PDB entry 1S2B | X-ray diffraction, 2.10 A resolution | chain A

== Chain A ==
Molecule: Scytalidopepsin B
Source organism: Scytalidium lignicola
Notes: EC 3.4.23.32
UniProt: P15369 (PRTB_SCYLI); residues 1-206 here correspond to UniProt positions 55-260 (UniProt number = residue number + 54)
Chain sequence (206 residues; numbered 1 to 206; the number before each row is that of its first residue):
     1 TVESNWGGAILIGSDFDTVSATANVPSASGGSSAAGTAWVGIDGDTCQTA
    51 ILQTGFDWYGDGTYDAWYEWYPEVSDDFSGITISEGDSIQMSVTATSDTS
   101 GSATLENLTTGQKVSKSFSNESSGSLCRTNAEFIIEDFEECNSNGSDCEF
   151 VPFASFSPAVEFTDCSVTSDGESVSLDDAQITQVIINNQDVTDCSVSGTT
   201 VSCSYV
Disordered / not traced: 71-72, 76-80
Cystine bridges: C47-C127, C141-C148, C194-C203
Curated features (UniProtKB/Swiss-Prot):
  - active site: E136 (Proton acceptor)
  - site: Q53 (Transition state stabilizer)
What the authors report for this chain:
  - catalytic residues: Q53, E136
  - contacts within the chain: N5-E136 (hydrogen bond), T37-D57 (hydrogen bond), W39-E136 (hydrogen bond), D43-C127 (hydrogen bond), D43-N130 (hydrogen bond), Q53-W67, I51-Q53, Q53-E69 (hydrogen bond), D57-D65 (hydrogen bond), D57-W67 (hydrogen bond), Q53-E136 (water-mediated contact)
  - specificity-determining residues: D57, D65

== Summary ==
From UniProt: active-site residue E136. From the paper: catalytic residues Q53 and E136; specificity
determinants D57 and D65.
Chain A is Scytalidopepsin B (Scytalidium lignicola); the structure, Structure of SCP-B the first member of
the Eqolisin family of Peptidases to have its structure, was determined by X-ray diffraction, deposited
together with 1S2K.
